PDB entry 5XVW | X-ray diffraction, 1.85 A resolution | chains A and D of the 3 polymer chains in the assembly

# Chain A
Molecule: PHD finger protein ALFIN-LIKE 2
From: Arabidopsis thaliana
Reference sequence: Q9SRM4 (ALFL2_ARATH); residue numbers follow UniProt; this construct covers 10-142
Chain sequence (135 residues; row label = number of the first residue in the row; note: 10 numbers in that range are skipped by the numbering (no residue carries them; nothing is unmodelled there); numbers below 1 keep their minus sign (Gly-2 is residue -2)):
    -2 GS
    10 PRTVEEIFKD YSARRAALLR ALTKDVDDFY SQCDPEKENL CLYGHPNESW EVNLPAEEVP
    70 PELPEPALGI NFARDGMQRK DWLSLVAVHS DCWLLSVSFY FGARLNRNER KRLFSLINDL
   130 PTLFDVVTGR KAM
Disordered / not traced: -2, 141-142
Construct notes: expression tag (-2 to -1)

# Chain D
Molecule: AtRing1a distal binding site
Reference sequence: F4K8U4 (F4K8U4_ARATH); residues 361-374 here = UniProt positions 361-374
Chain sequence (14 residues; row label = number of the first residue in the row):
   361 ILAWGRGGTR SNTR
Disordered / not traced: 373-374

# Chain A / chain D interface
Residue-residue contacts - 14 pairs, chain A then chain D:
  Pro64(A) - Arg370(D)
  Ala65(A) - Arg370(D)  hydrogen bond (backbone-side chain)
  Glu66(A) - Gly368(D)
  Glu66(A) - Thr369(D)
  Glu66(A) - Arg370(D)  hydrogen bond (backbone-backbone)
  Glu67(A) - Gly368(D)
  Glu67(A) - Thr369(D)  hydrogen bond
  Val68(A) - Gly367(D)
  Val68(A) - Gly368(D)  hydrogen bond (backbone-backbone)
  Val68(A) - Arg370(D)
  Pro69(A) - Trp364(D)
  Pro70(A) - Trp364(D)  hydrogen bond (backbone-side chain)
  Glu74(A) - Arg370(D)  salt bridge
  Arg113(A) - Leu362(D)
Also at the interface, not in a pair above, chain A (10 interface residues in all): Leu77
Also at the interface, not in a pair above, chain D (8 interface residues in all): Arg366, Asn372

# Overview
10 residues of chain A and 8 residues of chain D are in contact; the contacts include 5 hydrogen bonds and 1
salt bridge. Polar pairs include Glu74(A)-Arg370(D), Ala65(A)-Arg370(D) and Glu67(A)-Thr369(D).
Chain A is PHD finger protein ALFIN-LIKE 2 (Arabidopsis thaliana) and chain D is AtRing1a distal binding site;
the structure, Crystal structure of AL2 PAL domain in complex with AtRing1a distal site, was determined by
X-ray diffraction together with 5Y53, 5Y21 and 5XVL from the same study.
